8PNT - chains A and B of the 4 polymer chains in the assembly; structure by electron microscopy, 3.46 A resolution.

Chain A:
Molecule: Nuclear cap-binding protein subunit 1
From: Homo sapiens
UniProtKB: Q09161 (NCBP1_HUMAN); residue numbers follow UniProt; this construct covers 20-790
Amino-acid sequence (772 residues; numbered 19 to 790; the number before each row is that of its first residue):
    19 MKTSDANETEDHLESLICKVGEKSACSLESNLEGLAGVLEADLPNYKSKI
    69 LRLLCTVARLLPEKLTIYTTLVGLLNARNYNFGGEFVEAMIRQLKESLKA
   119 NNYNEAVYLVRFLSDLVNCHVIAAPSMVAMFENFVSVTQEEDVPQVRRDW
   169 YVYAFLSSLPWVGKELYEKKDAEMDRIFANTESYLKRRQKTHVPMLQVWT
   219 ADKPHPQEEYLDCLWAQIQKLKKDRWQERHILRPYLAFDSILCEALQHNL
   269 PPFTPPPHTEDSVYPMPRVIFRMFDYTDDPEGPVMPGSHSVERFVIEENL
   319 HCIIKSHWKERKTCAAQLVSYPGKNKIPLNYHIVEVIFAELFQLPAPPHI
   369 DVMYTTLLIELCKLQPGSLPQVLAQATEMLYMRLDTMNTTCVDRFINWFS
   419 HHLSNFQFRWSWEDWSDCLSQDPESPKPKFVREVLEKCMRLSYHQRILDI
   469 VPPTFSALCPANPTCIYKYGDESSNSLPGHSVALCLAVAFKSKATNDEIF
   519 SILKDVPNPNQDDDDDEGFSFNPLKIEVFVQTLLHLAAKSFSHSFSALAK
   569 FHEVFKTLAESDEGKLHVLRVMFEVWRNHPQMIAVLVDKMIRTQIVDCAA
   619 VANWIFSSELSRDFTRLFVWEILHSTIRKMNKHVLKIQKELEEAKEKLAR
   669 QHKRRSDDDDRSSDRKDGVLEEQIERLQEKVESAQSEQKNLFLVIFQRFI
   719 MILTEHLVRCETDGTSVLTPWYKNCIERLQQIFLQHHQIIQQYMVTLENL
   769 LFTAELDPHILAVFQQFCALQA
Unresolved in the structure: 19-25, 529-537, 676-682
Construct notes: initiating methionine (19)

Chain B:
Molecule: Nuclear cap-binding protein subunit 2
From: Homo sapiens
UniProtKB: P52298 (NCBP2_HUMAN); residue numbers follow UniProt; this construct covers 1-156
Amino-acid sequence (156 residues; each row starts with the number of its first residue):
     1 MSGGLLKALRSDSYVELSQYRDQHFRGDNEEQEKLLKKSCTLYVGNLSFY
    51 TTEEQIYELFSKSGDIKKIIMGLDKMKKTACGFCFVEYYSRADAENAMRY
   101 INGTRLDDRIIRTDWDAGFKEGRQYGRGRSGGQVRDEYRQDYDAGRGGYG
   151 KLAQNQ
Unresolved in the structure: 1-3, 155-156
Residues lining bound ligands: 7N-methyl-8-hydroguanosine-5'-triphosphate (MGT): Tyr20, Asp22, Gln23, Tyr43, Phe83, Phe85, Arg112, Asp114, Trp115, Asp116, Arg123, Tyr125, Gly126, Arg127, Gly128, Gly132, Gln133, Val134

Interface between chain A and chain B:
Contacting residue pairs - 51 pairs, chain A then chain B:
  Asp29(A) with Lys7(B), salt bridge
  Glu32(A) with Leu6(B); Lys7(B), hydrogen bond (side chain-backbone)
  Cys36(A) with Leu6(B), hydrophobic
  Thr74(A) with Gly4(B); Leu6(B)
  Val75(A) with Leu6(B), hydrophobic
  Arg77(A) with Leu5(B)
  Leu78(A) with Leu5(B), hydrophobic
  Leu79(A) with Leu6(B), hydrophobic
  Ser324(A) with Leu9(B)
  Trp326(A) with Arg99(B); Tyr100(B), hydrogen bond (backbone-side chain)
  Glu328(A) with Ser11(B); Asp12(B); Ser13(B), hydrogen bond (side chain-backbone)
  Arg329(A) with Tyr14(B); Arg99(B), hydrogen bond (side chain-backbone); Tyr100(B), hydrogen bond (side chain-backbone); Asn102(B), hydrogen bond (side chain-backbone)
  Lys330(A) with Tyr14(B)
  Ile368(A) with Lys62(B); Ser63(B); Tyr100(B), hydrophobic
  Val370(A) with Tyr100(B), hydrophobic
  Met371(A) with Tyr100(B), hydrophobic
  Thr374(A) with Tyr100(B)
  Asn415(A) with Lys62(B)
  His419(A) with Leu59(B); Lys62(B); Thr104(B)
  Asn423(A) with Thr104(B); Arg105(B), hydrogen bond (side chain-backbone)
  Lys455(A) with Glu58(B)
  Arg458(A) with Gln55(B); Glu58(B), salt bridge
  Leu459(A) with Gln55(B); Glu58(B); Asp107(B)
  Ser558(A) with Glu53(B); Glu54(B)
  Phe559(A) with Glu53(B), hydrogen bond (backbone-side chain); Glu54(B)
  Ser560(A) with Glu53(B), hydrogen bond (backbone-side chain)
  Gln599(A) with Glu54(B), hydrogen bond (side chain-backbone); Glu58(B), hydrogen bond (side chain-backbone)
  Val603(A) with Tyr57(B), hydrophobic
  Lys607(A) with Lys67(B), hydrogen bond (side chain-backbone)
  Arg610(A) with Asp65(B), salt bridge; Tyr89(B)
  Lys647(A) with Asp65(B)
Also at the interface, not in a pair above, chain A (39 interface residues in all): Lys327, Gln425, Ser460, His597, Asp606, Ser643, Arg646, Lys650
Also at the interface, not in a pair above, chain B (33 interface residues in all): Asp93, Asn96, Met98, Ile101, Gly103, Leu106, Asp108

Overview:
The interface between chain A and chain B involves 39 residues on one side and 33 on the other, with 12
hydrogen bonds and 3 salt bridges. Polar pairs include Asp29(A)-Lys7(B), Arg458(A)-Glu58(B) and
Arg610(A)-Asp65(B). Chain B binds 7N-methyl-8-hydroguanosine-5'-triphosphate.
Chain A is Nuclear cap-binding protein subunit 1 and chain B is Nuclear cap-binding protein subunit 2, both
from Homo sapiens; the structure, Structure of the human nuclear cap-binding complex bound to PHAX and
m7G-capped RNA, was determined by electron microscopy, deposited together with 8BY6 and 8PMP.
